Entry 8B9Z (electron microscopy, 3.28 A resolution); this record covers chains D and I of the 43 polymer chains in the assembly.

== Chain D ==
Name: Complex I-49kD
Organism: Drosophila melanogaster
UniProtKB: Q9V4E0 (Q9V4E0_DROME); residues 39-468 here = UniProt positions 39-468
Sequence (430 residues; numbered 39 to 468; the number before each row is that of its first residue):
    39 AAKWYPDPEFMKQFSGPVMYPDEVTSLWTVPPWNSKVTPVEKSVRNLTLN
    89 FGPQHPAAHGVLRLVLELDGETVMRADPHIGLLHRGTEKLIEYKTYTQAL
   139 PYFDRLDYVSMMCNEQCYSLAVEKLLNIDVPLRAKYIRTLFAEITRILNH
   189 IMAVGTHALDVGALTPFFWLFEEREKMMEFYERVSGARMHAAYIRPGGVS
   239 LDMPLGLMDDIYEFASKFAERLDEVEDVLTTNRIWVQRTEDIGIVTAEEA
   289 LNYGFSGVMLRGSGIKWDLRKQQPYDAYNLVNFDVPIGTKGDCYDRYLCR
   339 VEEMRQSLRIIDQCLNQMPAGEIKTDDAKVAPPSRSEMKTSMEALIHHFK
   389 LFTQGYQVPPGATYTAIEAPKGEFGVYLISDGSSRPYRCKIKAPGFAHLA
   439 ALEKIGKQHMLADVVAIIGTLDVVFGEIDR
Modified / non-standard residues: Arg123 (N3, N4-dimethylarginine; 2MR)
Ligand contacts:
  - 1,2-Distearoyl-sn-glycerophosphoethanolamine (3PE): Arg271, Ile272, Gln275
  - 4Fe-4S cluster (SF4): Arg123, Arg143, His228
What the authors report for this chain:
  - catalytic residues: His97, Tyr146 (citing earlier work)

== Chain I ==
Name: NADH dehydrogenase (ubiquinone) 23 kDa subunit
Organism: Drosophila melanogaster
Notes: EC 7.1.1.2
UniProtKB: Q9VF27 (NDUS8_DROME); residues 32-217 here = UniProt positions 32-217
Sequence (186 residues; row label = number of the first residue in the row):
    32 EPKDIVEVPKGYVYVNNKELSMEFADITDRAASTMFFGELLRGFAVTLAH
    82 IFKEPATINYPFEKGPLSPRFRGEHALRRYPSGEERCIACKLCEAICPAQ
   132 AITIEAEERADGSRRTTRYDIDMTKCIYCGFCQEACPVDAIVEGPNFEFS
   182 TETHEELLYNKEKLLCNGDKWESEIASNLQADHLYR
Metal / ion sites: 4Fe-4S cluster Fe site 1: Cys118, Cys121, Cys124, Cys167; 4Fe-4S cluster Fe site 2: Cys128, Cys157, Cys160, Cys163
Ligand contacts:
  - 1,2-Distearoyl-sn-glycerophosphoethanolamine (3PE): Thr65, Met66, Phe67, Phe68, Leu71, Phe75
  - 4Fe-4S cluster (SF4), molecule 1: His106, Cys128, Pro129, Ala130, Ala132, Ile133, Ile152, Cys157, Ile158, Tyr159, Cys160, Gly161, Phe162, Cys163, Glu174
  - 4Fe-4S cluster (SF4), molecule 2: Leu108, Cys118, Ile119, Ala120, Cys121, Lys122, Leu123, Cys124, Ile135, Tyr150, Cys167, Pro168, Val169, Ala171, Ile172

== Chain D / chain I interface ==
Contacting residue pairs - 79 pairs, chain D then chain I:
  Lys132(D) - Pro129(I)  hydrogen bond (side chain-backbone)
  Thr135(D) - Phe162(I)
  Gln136(D) - Ala126(I)  hydrogen bond (side chain-backbone)
  Gln136(D) - Ile127(I)
  Gln136(D) - Pro129(I)
  Pro139(D) - Ile158(I)  hydrophobic
  Arg143(D) - Ile158(I)
  Trp207(D) - Val77(I)  hydrophobic
  Trp207(D) - Thr78(I)
  Trp207(D) - His81(I)
  Glu210(D) - Ala87(I)
  Glu217(D) - Pro97(I)
  Glu220(D) - Leu98(I)
  Glu220(D) - Ser99(I)  hydrogen bond (side chain-backbone)
  Glu220(D) - Phe102(I)
  Arg221(D) - Ser99(I)
  Arg221(D) - Arg101(I)
  Val222(D) - Arg101(I)  hydrogen bond (backbone-side chain)
  Ser223(D) - Arg103(I)  hydrogen bond (backbone-side chain)
  Gly224(D) - Arg101(I)
  Gly224(D) - Phe102(I)
  Gly224(D) - Arg103(I)  hydrogen bond (backbone-backbone)
  Ala225(D) - Arg103(I)
  His228(D) - Arg103(I)  hydrogen bond (backbone-side chain)
  Ala229(D) - Arg103(I)  hydrogen bond (backbone-side chain)
  Arg233(D) - Phe162(I)
  Arg233(D) - Glu165(I)  salt bridge
  Leu239(D) - Arg101(I)
  Leu239(D) - Tyr216(I)
  Leu239(D) - Arg217(I)
  Asp240(D) - Arg101(I)  hydrogen bond (backbone-side chain)
  Asp240(D) - Tyr216(I)
  Met241(D) - Tyr216(I)
  Pro242(D) - Arg101(I)
  Pro242(D) - Tyr216(I)
  Leu243(D) - Tyr216(I)  hydrogen bond (backbone-side chain)
  Glu262(D) - His81(I)  salt bridge
  Glu262(D) - Lys84(I)  salt bridge
  Val266(D) - Gly74(I)
  Val266(D) - Val77(I)  hydrophobic
  Thr269(D) - Glu70(I)
  Asn270(D) - Leu71(I)
  Arg271(D) - Ser64(I)
  Arg271(D) - Thr65(I)
  Arg271(D) - Phe68(I)
  Arg271(D) - Leu71(I)
  Gln310(D) - Tyr43(I)
  Asp322(D) - Gly42(I)
  Asp322(D) - Val44(I)
  Val323(D) - Gly42(I)
  Val323(D) - Tyr43(I)
  Val323(D) - Val44(I)  hydrogen bond (backbone-backbone)
  Pro324(D) - Val44(I)
  Ile325(D) - Tyr43(I)  hydrophobic
  Ile325(D) - Val44(I)  hydrogen bond (backbone-backbone)
  Ile325(D) - Tyr45(I)
  Ile325(D) - Val46(I)  hydrogen bond (backbone-backbone)
  Gly326(D) - Val46(I)
  Thr327(D) - Asn47(I)  hydrogen bond (side chain-backbone)
  Tyr332(D) - Asn47(I)
  Asp333(D) - Val46(I)
  Leu336(D) - Val46(I)  hydrophobic
  Leu336(D) - Asn47(I)
  Cys337(D) - Val46(I)  hydrophobic
  Glu340(D) - Val44(I)
  Arg373(D) - Gln164(I)
  Arg373(D) - Glu165(I)  hydrogen bond (side chain-backbone)
  Arg373(D) - Cys167(I)  hydrogen bond (side chain-backbone)
  Arg373(D) - Asp170(I)  salt bridge
  Arg373(D) - Arg217(I)
  Met376(D) - Pro168(I)  hydrophobic
  Lys377(D) - Pro168(I)
  His386(D) - Leu123(I)
  His386(D) - Glu165(I)
  His386(D) - Ala166(I)  hydrogen bond (side chain-backbone)
  Phe387(D) - Leu123(I)  hydrophobic
  Phe390(D) - Ile127(I)
  Phe390(D) - Ala166(I)  hydrophobic
  Thr391(D) - Leu123(I)
Interface residues without a listed pair, chain D (50 interface residues in all): Asp265, Lys304, Gln344, Ser372
Interface residues without a listed pair, chain I (39 interface residues in all): Pro40, Val169

== In short ==
50 residues of chain D and 39 residues of chain I are in contact; the contacts include 17 hydrogen bonds and 4
salt bridges. Polar contacts include Arg233(D)-Glu165(I), Glu262(D)-His81(I) and Glu262(D)-Lys84(I).
1,2-Distearoyl-sn-glycerophosphoethanolamine is bound between chain D and chain I. Chain D binds 4Fe-4S
cluster. From the paper: catalytic residues His97(D) and Tyr146(D).
Here chain D is Complex I-49kD and chain I is NADH dehydrogenase (ubiquinone) 23 kDa subunit, both from
Drosophila melanogaster. Entry 8B9Z (Drosophila melanogaster complex I in the Active state (Dm1)) was
determined by electron microscopy, deposited together with 8BA0.
